Entry 6R0H (X-ray diffraction, 2.50 A resolution); this record covers chain A.

[Chain A]
Molecule: Glycogen phosphorylase, muscle form
From: Oryctolagus cuniculus
Notes: EC 2.4.1.1
UniProt: P00489 (PYGM_RABIT); residues 0-842 here correspond to UniProt positions 1-843 (UniProt number = residue number + 1)
Sequence (843 residues; numbered 0 to 842; the number before each row is that of its first residue; numbering starts at 0):
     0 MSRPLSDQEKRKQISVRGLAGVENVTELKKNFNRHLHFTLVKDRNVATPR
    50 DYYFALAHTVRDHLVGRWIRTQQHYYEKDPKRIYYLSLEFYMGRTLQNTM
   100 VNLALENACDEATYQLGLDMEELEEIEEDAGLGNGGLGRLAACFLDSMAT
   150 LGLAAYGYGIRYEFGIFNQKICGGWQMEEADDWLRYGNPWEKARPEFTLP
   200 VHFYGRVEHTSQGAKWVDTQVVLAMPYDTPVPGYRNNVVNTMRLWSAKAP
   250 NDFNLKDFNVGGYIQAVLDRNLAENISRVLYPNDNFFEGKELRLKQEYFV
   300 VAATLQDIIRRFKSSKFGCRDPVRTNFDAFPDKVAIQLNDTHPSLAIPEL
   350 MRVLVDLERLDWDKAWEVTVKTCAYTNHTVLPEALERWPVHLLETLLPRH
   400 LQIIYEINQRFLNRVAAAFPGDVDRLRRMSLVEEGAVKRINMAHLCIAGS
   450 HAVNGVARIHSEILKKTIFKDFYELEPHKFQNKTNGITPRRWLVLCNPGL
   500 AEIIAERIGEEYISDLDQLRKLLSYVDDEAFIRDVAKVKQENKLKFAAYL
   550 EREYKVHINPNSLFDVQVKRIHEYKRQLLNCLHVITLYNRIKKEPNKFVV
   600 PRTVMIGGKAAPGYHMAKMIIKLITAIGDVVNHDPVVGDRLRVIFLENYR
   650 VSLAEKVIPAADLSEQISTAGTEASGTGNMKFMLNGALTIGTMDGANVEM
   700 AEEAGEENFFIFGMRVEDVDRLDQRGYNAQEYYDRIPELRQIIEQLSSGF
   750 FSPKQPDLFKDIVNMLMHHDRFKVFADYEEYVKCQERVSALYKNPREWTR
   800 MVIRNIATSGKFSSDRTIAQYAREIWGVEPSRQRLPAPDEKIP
Not modelled in the structure: 0-11, 255-260, 315-323, 837-842
Glycans and other covalent adducts: pyridoxal phosphate (PLP) linked to K680
Small-molecule neighbours:
  - JN2 (3-(4-fluorophenyl)-N-[(2R,3R,4S,5S,6R)-6-(hydroxymethyl)-3,4,5-tris(oxidanyl)oxan-2-yl]benzamide): E88, N133, G135, L136, L139, Y280, N282, D283, N284, F285, R292, D339, H341, H377, T378, A383, V455, N484, Y573, E672, A673, S674, G675, T676
  - pyridoxal phosphate (PLP): Y90, G134, G135, R138, W491, V567, K568, K574, Y648, R649, V650, A653, Q665, E672, G675, T676, G677, N678
Curated features (UniProtKB/Swiss-Prot):
  - binding site (AMP): D42, Y75, R309 to C318
  - site: C108 (Involved in the association of subunits), C142 (Involved in the association of subunits), Y155 (Can be labeled by an AMP analog)
  - modified residue: S1 (N-acetylserine), S14 (Phosphoserine), Y203 (Phosphotyrosine), Y226 (Phosphotyrosine), S429 (Phosphoserine), Y472 (Phosphotyrosine), S513 (Phosphoserine), K680 (N6-(pyridoxal phosphate)lysine), S746 (Phosphoserine), S747 (Phosphoserine)
From the paper describing this entry:
  - binding site for JN2: N282, N284, H341, H377
  - conformationally variable residues (loop rearrangement): N282 to K289
  - contacts within the chain: D283-F285 (backbone contact)

[Summary]
Bound to chain A: compound JN2. Pyridoxal phosphate is covalently linked to K680. UniProt lists 12 AMP-binding
residues. The paper reports a binding site for JN2 at N282, N284 and H341 among others; conformational
variability at N282.
Chain A is Glycogen phosphorylase, muscle form (Oryctolagus cuniculus); the structure, Glycogen Phosphorylase
b in complex with 3, was determined by X-ray diffraction, deposited together with 6R0I.
